PDB entry 3IAV | X-ray diffraction, 1.75 A resolution | chains A and B

# Chain A (and B)
Name: Propionyl-CoA carboxylase complex B subunit
From: Streptomyces coelicolor
Notes: chain B of this document is another copy of the same molecule, construct and numbering; everything in this record applies to it too
UniProt: Q9X4K7 (Q9X4K7_STRCO); numbering as in UniProt (aligned over 1-530)
Amino-acid sequence (530 residues; each row starts with the number of its first residue):
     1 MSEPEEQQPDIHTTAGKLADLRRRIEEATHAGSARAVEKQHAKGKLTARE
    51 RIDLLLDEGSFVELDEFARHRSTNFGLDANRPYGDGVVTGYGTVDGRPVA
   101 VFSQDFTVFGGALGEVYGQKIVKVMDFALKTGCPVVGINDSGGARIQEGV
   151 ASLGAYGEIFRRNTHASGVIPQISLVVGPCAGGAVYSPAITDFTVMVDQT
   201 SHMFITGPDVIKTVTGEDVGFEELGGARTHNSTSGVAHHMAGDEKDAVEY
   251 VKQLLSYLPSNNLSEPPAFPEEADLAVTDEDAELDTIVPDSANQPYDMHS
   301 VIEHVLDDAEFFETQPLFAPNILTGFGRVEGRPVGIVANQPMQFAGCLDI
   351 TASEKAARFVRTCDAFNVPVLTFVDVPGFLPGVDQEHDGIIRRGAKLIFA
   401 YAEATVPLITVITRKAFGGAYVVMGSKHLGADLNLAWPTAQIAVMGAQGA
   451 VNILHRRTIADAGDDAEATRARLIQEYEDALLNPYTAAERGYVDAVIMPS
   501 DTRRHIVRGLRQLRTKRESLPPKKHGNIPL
Disordered / not traced: 1-9
Construct notes: engineered mutation Val422 (Asp in Q9X4K7)
Reported in the primary citation:
  - conformationally variable residues (loop rearrangement): Leu55 to His70, Asn80, Ala450 to Ala460
  - binding site for sulfate ion: Arg456 (citing earlier work)
  - mutagenesis - N80A, R456A, R456A/R457A: decreased stability
  - mutagenesis - D422V: unchanged catalytic activity on butyryl- and propionyl-CoA
  - mutagenesis - N80A, R456A, R456A/R457A: abolished catalytic activity on acetyl, propionyl or butyryl-CoA

# How chain A and chain B interact
Pairs across the interface - 205 pairs, chain A then chain B:
  Phe75(A) - Leu454(B)  hydrophobic
  Phe75(A) - His455(B)
  Phe75(A) - Tyr477(B)  hydrophobic
  Glu115(A) - Arg490(B)  salt bridge
  Ile146(A) - Ile453(B)  hydrophobic
  Ile146(A) - Leu454(B)  hydrophobic
  Gln147(A) - Leu454(B)
  Val150(A) - Ile442(B)
  Val150(A) - Thr486(B)
  Val150(A) - Tyr492(B)
  Ala151(A) - Arg490(B)
  Ala151(A) - Tyr492(B)
  Leu153(A) - Gly418(B)
  Leu153(A) - Tyr421(B)  hydrophobic
  Leu153(A) - Val422(B)
  Leu153(A) - Ala443(B)
  Leu153(A) - Val444(B)  hydrophobic
  Gly154(A) - His428(B)
  Gly157(A) - Val422(B)
  Gly157(A) - His428(B)
  Glu158(A) - His428(B)
  Phe160(A) - Ile398(B)  hydrophobic
  Phe160(A) - Val422(B)  hydrophobic
  Arg161(A) - His428(B)  hydrogen bond (side chain-backbone)
  Arg161(A) - Leu429(B)
  Thr164(A) - Phe399(B)
  Thr164(A) - Ala402(B)
  Thr164(A) - Glu403(B)
  Thr164(A) - Lys523(B)  hydrogen bond (backbone-side chain)
  His165(A) - Ala402(B)  hydrogen bond (side chain-backbone)
  His165(A) - Leu520(B)
  His165(A) - Pro521(B)
  His165(A) - Lys523(B)  hydrogen bond (backbone-side chain)
  Ser167(A) - Phe399(B)
  Ser167(A) - Lys523(B)  hydrogen bond (backbone-side chain)
  Ser167(A) - Gly526(B)
  Ser167(A) - Asn527(B)  hydrogen bond (side chain-backbone)
  Gly168(A) - Lys523(B)
  Gly168(A) - His525(B)
  Val169(A) - Pro521(B)  hydrophobic
  Val169(A) - Pro522(B)
  Val169(A) - Lys523(B)
  Val185(A) - Ile391(B)  hydrophobic
  Tyr186(A) - Phe379(B)
  Tyr186(A) - Ile390(B)
  Tyr186(A) - Ile391(B)
  Tyr186(A) - Gly394(B)
  Tyr186(A) - Ala395(B)
  Tyr186(A) - Ile398(B)  hydrophobic
  Ala189(A) - Ile391(B)
  Ala189(A) - Ala395(B)  hydrophobic
  Ala189(A) - Pro529(B)
  Ile190(A) - Phe399(B)  hydrophobic
  Ile190(A) - Pro529(B)  hydrophobic
  Asp192(A) - Asn527(B)
  Met203(A) - Glu386(B)
  Met203(A) - Ile391(B)  hydrophobic
  Phe204(A) - Glu386(B)
  Ile205(A) - Phe379(B)  hydrophobic
  Ile205(A) - Glu386(B)  hydrogen bond (backbone-side chain)
  Ile205(A) - Ile390(B)  hydrophobic
  Thr206(A) - Pro381(B)
  Val210(A) - Pro381(B)  hydrophobic
  Ile211(A) - Gly382(B)
  Thr215(A) - Pro381(B)
  Glu217(A) - Val383(B)
  Val219(A) - Val383(B)  hydrophobic
  Glu223(A) - His387(B)  hydrogen bond (backbone-side chain)
  Leu224(A) - Glu386(B)
  Leu224(A) - His387(B)
  Thr229(A) - His387(B)
  His230(A) - Glu386(B)  salt bridge
  His230(A) - Ile391(B)
  Thr233(A) - His387(B)
  Ser234(A) - Glu386(B)
  Ser234(A) - His387(B)
  Ser234(A) - Arg392(B)  hydrogen bond (backbone-side chain)
  Gly235(A) - Arg392(B)
  Asn262(A) - Pro522(B)  hydrogen bond (side chain-backbone)
  Asn262(A) - Lys523(B)
  Glu354(A) - Arg392(B)  salt bridge
  Glu354(A) - Leu530(B)
  Ala357(A) - Leu530(B)  hydrophobic
  Arg358(A) - Asn527(B)  hydrogen bond (side chain-backbone)
  Arg358(A) - Ile528(B)  hydrogen bond (side chain-backbone)
  Arg358(A) - Pro529(B)
  Arg358(A) - Leu530(B)
  Arg361(A) - His525(B)
  Arg361(A) - Gly526(B)  hydrogen bond (side chain-backbone)
  Arg361(A) - Asn527(B)
  Arg361(A) - Ile528(B)
  Thr362(A) - Asn527(B)  hydrogen bond
  Asp364(A) - Lys524(B)  salt bridge
  Asp364(A) - His525(B)  salt bridge
  Ala365(A) - Lys524(B)
  Ala365(A) - His525(B)
  Asn367(A) - Lys524(B)
  Phe379(A) - Tyr186(B)
  Phe379(A) - Ile205(B)  hydrophobic
  Pro381(A) - Thr206(B)
  Pro381(A) - Thr215(B)
  Val383(A) - Glu217(B)
  Val383(A) - Val219(B)  hydrophobic
  Glu386(A) - Met203(B)
  Glu386(A) - Phe204(B)
  Glu386(A) - Ile205(B)  hydrogen bond (side chain-backbone)
  Glu386(A) - Leu224(B)
  Glu386(A) - His230(B)  salt bridge
  Glu386(A) - Ser234(B)
  His387(A) - Glu223(B)  salt bridge
  His387(A) - Leu224(B)
  His387(A) - Thr229(B)
  His387(A) - Thr233(B)
  His387(A) - Ser234(B)
  Gly389(A) - Ser234(B)
  Ile390(A) - Tyr186(B)
  Ile390(A) - Ile205(B)  hydrophobic
  Ile391(A) - Val185(B)  hydrophobic
  Ile391(A) - Tyr186(B)
  Ile391(A) - Ala189(B)
  Ile391(A) - Met203(B)  hydrophobic
  Ile391(A) - His230(B)
  Ile391(A) - Val236(B)  hydrophobic
  Arg392(A) - Ser234(B)  hydrogen bond (side chain-backbone)
  Arg392(A) - Gly235(B)
  Arg392(A) - Glu354(B)  salt bridge
  Arg393(A) - Arg393(B)
  Gly394(A) - Tyr186(B)
  Ala395(A) - Tyr186(B)
  Ala395(A) - Ala189(B)  hydrophobic
  Lys396(A) - Lys396(B)
  Lys396(A) - Leu530(B)  hydrogen bond (side chain-backbone)
  Ile398(A) - Phe160(B)  hydrophobic
  Ile398(A) - Tyr186(B)  hydrophobic
  Ile398(A) - Ile190(B)  hydrophobic
  Phe399(A) - Thr164(B)
  Phe399(A) - Ser167(B)
  Phe399(A) - Ile190(B)  hydrophobic
  Ala402(A) - Thr164(B)
  Ala402(A) - His165(B)  hydrogen bond (backbone-side chain)
  Glu403(A) - Thr164(B)
  Glu403(A) - His525(B)  salt bridge
  Thr405(A) - Lys524(B)  hydrogen bond
  Val406(A) - Lys524(B)
  Gly418(A) - Leu153(B)
  Tyr421(A) - Leu153(B)  hydrophobic
  Val422(A) - Leu153(B)
  Val422(A) - Gly157(B)
  Val422(A) - Phe160(B)  hydrophobic
  His428(A) - Gly154(B)
  His428(A) - Gly157(B)
  His428(A) - Glu158(B)
  His428(A) - Arg161(B)  hydrogen bond (backbone-side chain)
  Leu429(A) - Gly157(B)
  Leu429(A) - Phe160(B)  hydrophobic
  Leu429(A) - Arg161(B)
  Ile442(A) - Val150(B)
  Ala443(A) - Val150(B)  hydrophobic
  Ala443(A) - Leu153(B)
  Val444(A) - Gly149(B)
  Val444(A) - Val150(B)
  Val444(A) - Leu153(B)  hydrophobic
  Leu454(A) - Phe75(B)  hydrophobic
  Leu454(A) - Ile146(B)  hydrophobic
  Leu454(A) - Gln147(B)
  Thr486(A) - Val150(B)
  Arg490(A) - Glu115(B)  salt bridge
  Arg490(A) - Ala151(B)
  Tyr492(A) - Val150(B)
  Tyr492(A) - Ala151(B)
  Leu520(A) - His165(B)
  Pro521(A) - His165(B)
  Pro522(A) - Val169(B)
  Pro522(A) - Asn262(B)  hydrogen bond (backbone-side chain)
  Lys523(A) - Thr164(B)
  Lys523(A) - His165(B)  hydrogen bond (side chain-backbone)
  Lys523(A) - Ser167(B)  hydrogen bond (side chain-backbone)
  Lys523(A) - Gly168(B)
  Lys523(A) - Val169(B)
  Lys523(A) - Asn262(B)
  Lys524(A) - Asp364(B)  salt bridge
  Lys524(A) - Asn367(B)
  Lys524(A) - Thr405(B)  hydrogen bond
  Lys524(A) - Val406(B)
  His525(A) - Gly168(B)
  His525(A) - Arg361(B)
  His525(A) - Asp364(B)  salt bridge
  His525(A) - Ala365(B)
  His525(A) - Glu403(B)  salt bridge
  Gly526(A) - Ser167(B)
  Gly526(A) - Arg361(B)
  Asn527(A) - Ser167(B)  hydrogen bond (backbone-side chain)
  Asn527(A) - Asp192(B)
  Asn527(A) - Arg358(B)  hydrogen bond (backbone-side chain)
  Asn527(A) - Arg361(B)
  Asn527(A) - Thr362(B)  hydrogen bond
  Ile528(A) - Arg358(B)  hydrogen bond (backbone-side chain)
  Ile528(A) - Arg361(B)
  Pro529(A) - Ala189(B)
  Pro529(A) - Ile190(B)  hydrophobic
  Pro529(A) - Arg358(B)
  Leu530(A) - Glu354(B)
  Leu530(A) - Ala357(B)  hydrophobic
  Leu530(A) - Arg358(B)
  Leu530(A) - Lys396(B)  hydrogen bond (backbone-side chain)
Other interface residues (no listed pair), chain A (107 interface residues in all): Ala144, Gly149, Ala166, Gly183, Val214, Val236, Phe318, Gly382, Gly419, Val423, Lys427, Gly430, Met445, Ile453, His455, Tyr477, Leu481, Ala487
Other interface residues (no listed pair), chain B (104 interface residues in all): Gly183, Val210, Ile211, Val214, Phe318, Gly389, Gly419, Val423, Gly430, Ala450, Leu481, Ala487

# Overview
The interface between chain A and chain B involves 107 residues on one side and 104 on the other; the contacts
include 29 hydrogen bonds and 13 salt bridges. Polar pairs include Glu115(A)-Arg490(B), His230(A)-Glu386(B)
and Glu354(A)-Arg392(B). From the paper: a binding site for sulfate ion at Arg456(A); N80A, R456A and
R456A/R457A of chain A reduce stability.
Both chains are Propionyl-CoA carboxylase complex B subunit (Streptomyces coelicolor). Entry 3IAV
(Propionyl-CoA Carboxylase Beta Subunit, D422V) was determined by X-ray diffraction (same publication as 3MFM,
3IB9 and 3IBB).
